PDB entry 3P66 | X-ray diffraction, 1.36 A resolution | chain A

[Chain A]
Molecule: Lysozyme C
Organism: Gallus gallus
Notes: EC 3.2.1.17
Reference sequence: P00698 (LYSC_CHICK); residues 1-129 here correspond to UniProt positions 19-147 (UniProt number = residue number + 18)
Chain sequence (129 residues; each row starts with the number of its first residue):
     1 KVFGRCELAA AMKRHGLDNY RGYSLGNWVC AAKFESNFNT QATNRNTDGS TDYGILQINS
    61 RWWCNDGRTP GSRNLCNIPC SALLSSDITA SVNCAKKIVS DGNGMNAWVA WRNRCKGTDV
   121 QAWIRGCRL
Disulfide bonds: C6-C127, C30-C115, C64-C80, C76-C94
Metal / ion sites: gold 3+ ion site 1 near T43 (its only coordinating residue here); gold 3+ ion site 2: T51, D66, R68; gold 3+ ion site 3: S60, C64, S72, R73
Curated features (UniProtKB/Swiss-Prot):
  - active site: E35, D52
  - binding site (substrate): D101

[In short]
T51, D66 and R68 coordinate gold 3+ ion site 2. The gold 3+ ion site 3 is built by S60, C64, S72 and R73. From
UniProt: active-site residues E35 and D52 and substrate-binding residue D101.
Chain A is Lysozyme C (Gallus gallus); the structure, Time-dependent and Protein-directed In Situ Growth of
Gold Nanoparticles in a Single Crystal of Lysozyme, was determined by X-ray diffraction (same publication as
3P4Z, 3P64, 3P65 and 3P68).
